8E3X - chains B and G of the 6 polymer chains in the assembly; structure by electron microscopy, 2.30 A resolution.

== Chain B ==
Name: Guanine nucleotide-binding protein G(I)/G(S)/G(T) subunit beta-1
Source organism: Homo sapiens
UniProt: P62873 (GBB1_HUMAN); numbering as in UniProt (aligned over 2-340)
Amino-acid sequence (350 residues; row label = number of the first residue in the row; numbers below 1 keep their minus sign (Met-9 is residue -9)):
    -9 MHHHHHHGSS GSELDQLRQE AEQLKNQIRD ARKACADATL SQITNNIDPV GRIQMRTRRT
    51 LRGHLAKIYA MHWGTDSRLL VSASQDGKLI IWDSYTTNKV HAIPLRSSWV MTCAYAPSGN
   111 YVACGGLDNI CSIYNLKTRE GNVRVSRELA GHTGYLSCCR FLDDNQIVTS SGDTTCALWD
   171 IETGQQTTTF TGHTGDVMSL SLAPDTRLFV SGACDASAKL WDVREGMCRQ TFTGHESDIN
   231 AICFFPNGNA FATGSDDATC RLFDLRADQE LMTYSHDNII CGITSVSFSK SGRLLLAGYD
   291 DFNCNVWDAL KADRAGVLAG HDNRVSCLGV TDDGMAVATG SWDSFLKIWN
Unresolved in the structure: -9 to 2
Sequence notes: expression tag (-9 to 1)
Swiss-Prot annotation at these positions:
  - modified residue: Ser2 (N-acetylserine), His266 (Phosphohistidine)

== Chain G ==
Name: Guanine nucleotide-binding protein G(I)/G(S)/G(O) subunit gamma-2
Source organism: Homo sapiens
UniProt: P59768 (GBG2_HUMAN); residue numbers follow UniProt; this construct covers 1-71
Amino-acid sequence (71 residues; each row starts with the number of its first residue):
     1 MASNNTASIA QARKLVEQLK MEANIDRIKV SKAAADLMAY CEAHAKEDPL LTPVPASENP
    61 FREKKFFCAI L
Unresolved in the structure: 1-7, 63-71
Swiss-Prot annotation at these positions:
  - modified residue: Ala2 (N-acetylalanine), Cys68 (Cysteine methyl ester)
  - lipidation: Cys68 (S-geranylgeranyl cysteine)

== Interface between chain B and chain G ==
Pairs across the interface (83):
  Leu4(B) with Ser8(G)
  Leu7(B) with Ile9(G); Ala12(G), hydrophobic; Val16(G)
  Glu10(B) with Val16(G); Lys20(G), salt bridge
  Ala11(B) with Val16(G), hydrophobic; Leu19(G)
  Leu14(B) with Val16(G); Leu19(G), hydrophobic; Lys20(G)
  Gln17(B) with Ala23(G)
  Ile18(B) with Leu19(G), hydrophobic; Ala23(G), hydrophobic
  Cys25(B) with Arg27(G); Ile28(G), hydrogen bond (side chain-backbone); Lys29(G); Val30(G)
  Ala26(B) with Val30(G), hydrophobic
  Asp27(B) with Lys29(G), salt bridge; Val30(G); Ser31(G)
  Ala28(B) with Val30(G)
  Leu30(B) with Ala34(G), hydrophobic
  Ile33(B) with Ser31(G); Ala34(G), hydrophobic; Met38(G), hydrophobic
  Thr34(B) with Met38(G)
  Ile37(B) with Met38(G), hydrophobic
  Val40(B) with Leu51(G), hydrophobic
  Ile43(B) with Leu50(G); Leu51(G)
  Met45(B) with Leu50(G), hydrophobic
  Arg49(B) with Phe61(G), hydrogen bond (side chain-backbone)
  Ser84(B) with Phe61(G)
  Tyr85(B) with Pro60(G); Phe61(G), hydrophobic
  Thr181(B) with Lys14(G)
  Gly182(B) with Lys14(G)
  Cys218(B) with Gln18(G), hydrogen bond (backbone-side chain); Glu22(G)
  Arg219(B) with Glu22(G)
  Gln220(B) with Glu22(G); Ile25(G)
  Thr221(B) with Glu22(G), hydrogen bond
  Phe235(B) with Leu37(G), hydrophobic; Tyr40(G), hydrophobic; Cys41(G), hydrophobic
  Pro236(B) with Tyr40(G), hydrophobic
  Asn237(B) with Tyr40(G)
  Asp254(B) with Ala33(G)
  Arg256(B) with Arg27(G); Ile28(G), hydrogen bond (backbone-backbone); Asp36(G), salt bridge
  Asp258(B) with Ile25(G); Arg27(G)
  Gln259(B) with Val30(G)
  Leu261(B) with Val30(G), hydrophobic; Leu37(G), hydrophobic
  Ser279(B) with Asp48(G), hydrogen bond
  Lys280(B) with Glu47(G); Asp48(G), hydrogen bond (backbone-side chain)
  Ser281(B) with Tyr40(G); Cys41(G); His44(G); Asp48(G), hydrogen bond; Leu51(G)
  Gly282(B) with Cys41(G)
  Arg283(B) with Glu42(G), salt bridge; Leu51(G)
  Leu284(B) with Leu50(G)
  Leu300(B) with Cys41(G), hydrophobic
  Asp323(B) with Pro49(G)
  Gly324(B) with Pro49(G); Leu50(G)
  Met325(B) with Pro49(G), hydrophobic; Glu58(G); Pro60(G)
  Ala326(B) with Phe61(G), hydrophobic
  Ile338(B) with Phe61(G), hydrophobic
  Asn340(B) with Val54(G); Asn59(G), hydrogen bond; Phe61(G)
Other interface residues (no listed pair), chain B (58 interface residues in all): Lys15, Ala21, Arg22, Arg48, Trp63, Ala240, Leu252, Ala257, Leu286, Val320
Other interface residues (no listed pair), chain G (40 interface residues in all): Arg13, Leu15, Asp26, Ala45, Arg62

== Overview ==
58 residues of chain B face 40 of chain G across their interface, with 9 hydrogen bonds and 4 salt bridges.
Polar pairs include Glu10(B)-Lys20(G), Asp27(B)-Lys29(G) and Arg256(B)-Asp36(G).
Here chain B is Guanine nucleotide-binding protein G(I)/G(S)/G(T) subunit beta-1 and chain G is Guanine
nucleotide-binding protein G(I)/G(S)/G(O) subunit gamma-2, both from Homo sapiens. Entry 8E3X (Cryo-EM
structure of the PAC1R-PACAP27-Gs complex) was determined by electron microscopy (same publication as 8E3Y and
8E3Z).
